4GGN - chains A and D; structure by X-ray diffraction, 2.29 A resolution.

Chain A:
Protein: Myosin A tail domain interacting protein MTIP
Organism: Plasmodium knowlesi
Notes: fragment: D2-D3 domain
Reference sequence: B3LDA6 (B3LDA6_PLAKH); residues 79-205 here = UniProt positions 79-205
Chain sequence (127 residues; row label = number of the first residue in the row):
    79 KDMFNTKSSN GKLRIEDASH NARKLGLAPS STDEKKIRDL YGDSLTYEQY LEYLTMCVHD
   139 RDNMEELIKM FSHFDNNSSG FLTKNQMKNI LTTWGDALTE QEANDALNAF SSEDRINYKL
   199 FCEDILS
Unresolved in the structure: 88-89

Chain D:
Protein: Myosin-A
Organism: Plasmodium yoelii yoelii
Notes: fragment: Myosin tail helix
Reference sequence: Q7RQ71 (MYOA_PLAYO); numbering as in UniProt (aligned over 803-817)
Chain sequence (15 residues; numbered 803 to 817; the number before each row is that of its first residue):
   803 SLMRVQAHIR KRMVA

Interface between chain A and chain D:
Residue-residue contacts (49):
  His98(A) - Val816(D)
  Arg101(A) - Arg812(D)
  Arg101(A) - Lys813(D)
  Arg101(A) - Val816(D)
  Lys102(A) - Val816(D)
  Lys102(A) - Ala817(D)
  Gly104(A) - Lys813(D)
  Leu105(A) - Lys813(D)
  Ala106(A) - Arg806(D)  hydrogen bond (backbone-side chain)
  Ala106(A) - Ala809(D)
  Ala106(A) - His810(D)
  Pro107(A) - Ala809(D)
  Ser108(A) - Arg806(D)
  Ser109(A) - Met805(D)
  Thr110(A) - Met805(D)
  His137(A) - Arg806(D)  hydrogen bond
  Asp140(A) - Arg806(D)  salt bridge
  Asp140(A) - His810(D)  salt bridge
  Glu144(A) - Ser803(D)  hydrogen bond (backbone-side chain)
  Leu145(A) - Ser803(D)
  Leu145(A) - Val807(D)
  Lys147(A) - Ser803(D)
  Met148(A) - Ser803(D)
  Met148(A) - Leu804(D)  hydrophobic
  Ile168(A) - Leu804(D)
  Leu169(A) - Leu804(D)  hydrophobic
  Leu169(A) - Gln808(D)  hydrogen bond (backbone-side chain)
  Trp172(A) - Leu804(D)  hydrophobic
  Trp172(A) - Gln808(D)  hydrogen bond (backbone-side chain)
  Gly173(A) - Met805(D)
  Gly173(A) - Gln808(D)
  Asp174(A) - Met805(D)
  Asp174(A) - Gln808(D)  hydrogen bond (backbone-side chain)
  Asp174(A) - Arg812(D)  hydrogen bond (backbone-side chain)
  Ala175(A) - Gln808(D)
  Ala175(A) - Arg812(D)  hydrogen bond (backbone-side chain)
  Leu176(A) - Ile811(D)  hydrophobic
  Leu176(A) - Arg812(D)
  Glu180(A) - Met815(D)
  Ala184(A) - Ile811(D)  hydrophobic
  Cys200(A) - Val807(D)  hydrophobic
  Asp202(A) - Arg814(D)  salt bridge
  Ile203(A) - His810(D)
  Ile203(A) - Lys813(D)  hydrogen bond (backbone-side chain)
  Ile203(A) - Arg814(D)
  Leu204(A) - His810(D)
  Leu204(A) - Lys813(D)  hydrogen bond (backbone-side chain)
  Ser205(A) - Lys813(D)  hydrogen bond (backbone-side chain)
  Ser205(A) - Arg814(D)
Interface residues without a listed pair, chain A (33 interface residues in all): Asp111, Phe149, Phe199

In short:
The interface between chain A and chain D involves 33 residues on one side and 15 on the other; the contacts
include 11 hydrogen bonds and 3 salt bridges. Polar contacts include Asp140(A)-Arg806(D), Asp140(A)-His810(D)
and Asp202(A)-Arg814(D).
Chain A is Myosin A tail domain interacting protein MTIP (Plasmodium knowlesi) and chain D is Myosin-A
(Plasmodium yoelii yoelii); the structure, Malaria invasion machinery protein complex, was determined by X-ray
diffraction together with 4GFT from the same study.
